Entry 3QO6 (X-ray diffraction, 2.50 A resolution); this record covers chains B and H of the 9 polymer chains in the assembly.

# Chain B
Name: Protease Do-like 1, chloroplastic
Source organism: Arabidopsis thaliana
Notes: EC 3.4.21.-
Reference sequence: O22609 (DEGP1_ARATH); residues 109-439 here = UniProt positions 109-439
Sequence (348 residues; each row starts with the number of its first residue):
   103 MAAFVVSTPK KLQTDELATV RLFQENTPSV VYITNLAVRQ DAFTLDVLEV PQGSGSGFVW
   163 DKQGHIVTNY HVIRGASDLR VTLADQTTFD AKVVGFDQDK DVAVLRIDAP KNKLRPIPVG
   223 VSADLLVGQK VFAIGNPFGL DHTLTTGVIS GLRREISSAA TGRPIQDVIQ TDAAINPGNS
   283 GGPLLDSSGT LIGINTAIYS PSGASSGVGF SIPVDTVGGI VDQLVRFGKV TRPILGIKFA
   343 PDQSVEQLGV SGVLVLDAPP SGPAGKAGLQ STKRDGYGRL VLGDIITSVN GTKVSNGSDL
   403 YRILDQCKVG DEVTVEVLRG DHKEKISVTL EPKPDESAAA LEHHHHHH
Unresolved in the structure: 103-110, 439-450
UniProt features mapped onto this chain:
  - active site (Charge relay system): His173, Asp203, Ser282

# Chain H
Name: peptide
Sequence (4 residues; row label = number of the first residue in the row; X marks 4 residues of unknown identity (built as UNK)):
     1 XXXX

# Interface between chain B and chain H
Chain B side of the interface, 12 residues: Arg265, Pro335, Ile336, Leu337, Gly338, Ile339, Lys340, Phe341, Pro343, Leu402, Tyr403, Leu406

# Summary
No residue of chain B is in contact with chain H. From UniProt: 3 active-site residues on chain B.
Here chain B is Protease Do-like 1, chloroplastic (Arabidopsis thaliana) and chain H is peptide. Entry 3QO6
(Crystal structure analysis of the plant protease Deg1) was determined by X-ray diffraction.
